PDB entry 6M6Q | X-ray diffraction, 2.80 A resolution | chains A and B

[Chain A (and B)]
Protein: Dicer Related Helicase
From: Caenorhabditis elegans
Notes: fragment: N-terminal domain; chain B of this document is another copy of the same molecule, construct and numbering; everything in this record applies to it too
UniProt: Q93413 (Q93413_CAEEL); numbering as in UniProt (aligned over 1-335)
Sequence (335 residues; numbered 1 to 335; the number before each row is that of its first residue):
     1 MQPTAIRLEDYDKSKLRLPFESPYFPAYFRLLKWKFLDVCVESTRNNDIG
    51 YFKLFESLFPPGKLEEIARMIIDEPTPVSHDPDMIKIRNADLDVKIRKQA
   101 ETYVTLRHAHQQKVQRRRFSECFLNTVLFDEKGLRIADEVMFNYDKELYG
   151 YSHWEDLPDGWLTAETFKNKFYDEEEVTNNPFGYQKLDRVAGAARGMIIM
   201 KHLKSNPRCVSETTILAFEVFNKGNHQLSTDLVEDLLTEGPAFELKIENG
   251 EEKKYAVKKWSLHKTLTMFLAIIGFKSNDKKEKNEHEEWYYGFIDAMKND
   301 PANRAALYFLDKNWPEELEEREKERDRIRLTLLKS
Unresolved in the structure: 1-3, 240-258, 330-335 (chain B: 1-2, 240-257)
From the paper describing this entry:
  - contacts within the chain: Y28-L270 (hydrogen bond), R30-D188 (salt bridge), N125-Y184 (hydrogen bond)

[Chain A / chain B interface]
Pairs across the interface - 31 pairs, chain A then chain B:
  S57(A) with P60(B)
  L58(A) with P60(B)
  F59(A) with P60(B)
  P60(A) with S57(B); L58(B); F59(B)
  P61(A) with P61(B)
  H110(A) with E175(B), salt bridge; N179(B)
  V114(A) with N179(B)
  R118(A) with N180(B)
  E175(A) with H110(B), salt bridge
  N179(A) with V114(B); R118(B)
  N180(A) with R118(B)
  P301(A) with K312(B); N313(B)
  R304(A) with Y308(B); K312(B), hydrogen bond (side chain-backbone); P315(B); E316(B), salt bridge
  A305(A) with K312(B)
  Y308(A) with R304(B), hydrogen bond; A305(B), hydrophobic; Y308(B), hydrogen bond
  F309(A) with F309(B), hydrophobic
  K312(A) with P301(B); R304(B)
  N313(A) with P301(B)
  P315(A) with R304(B)
  E316(A) with R304(B), salt bridge
Interface residues without a listed pair, chain A (21 interface residues in all): K63
Interface residues without a listed pair, chain B (22 interface residues in all): K132, A302

[Overview]
21 residues of chain A and 22 residues of chain B are in contact, with 3 hydrogen bonds and 4 salt bridges.
Among the polar pairs are H110(A)-E175(B), R304(A)-E316(B) and R304(A)-K312(B). From the paper: contacts
within the chain involving Y28(A), L270(A) and R30(A) among others.
Both chains are Dicer Related Helicase (Caenorhabditis elegans). Entry 6M6Q (Crystal structure of
Caenorhabditis elegans Dicer-related helicase 3 (DRH-3) N-terminal domain) was determined by X-ray diffraction
(same publication as 6M6R and 6M6S).
